6RAO - chains B and C of the 10 polymer chains in the assembly; structure by electron microscopy, 3.10 A resolution.

Chain B:
Name: Afp1
Organism: Serratia entomophila
UniProt: Q6HAD8 (Q6HAD8_9GAMM); numbering as in UniProt (aligned over 1-149)
Sequence (149 residues; each row starts with the number of its first residue):
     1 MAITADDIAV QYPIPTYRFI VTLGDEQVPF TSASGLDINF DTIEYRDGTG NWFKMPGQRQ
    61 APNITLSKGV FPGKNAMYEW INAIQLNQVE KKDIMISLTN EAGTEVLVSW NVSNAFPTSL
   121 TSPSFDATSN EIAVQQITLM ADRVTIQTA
Not modelled in the structure: 1

Chain C:
Name: Afp2
Organism: Serratia entomophila
UniProt: Q6HAD7 (Q6HAD7_9GAMM); residue numbers follow UniProt; this construct covers 1-354
Sequence (354 residues; row label = number of the first residue in the row):
     1 MTVTTTYPGV YLSEDAVSSF SVNSAATAVP LFAYDSENTN TINKPIQVFR NWAEFTVEYP
    61 TPLEDAFYTS LSLWFMHGGG KCYLVNEANI ADAVAQYDDI TLIVAAGTDT TTYTAFTTVV
   121 GQGYRIFGLF DGPKEKIAGT AKPDEVMEEY PTSPFGAVFY PWGTLASGAA VPPSAIAAAS
   181 ITQTDRTRGV WKAPANQAVN GVTPAFAVSD DFQGKYNQGK ALNMIRTFSG QGTVVWGART
   241 LEDSDNWRYI PVRRLFNAVE RDIQKSLNKL VFEPNSQPTW QRVKAAVDSY LHSLWQQGAL
   301 AGNTPADAWF VQVGKDLTMT QEEINQGKMI IKIGLAAVRP AEFIILQFSQ DIAQ
Not modelled in the structure: 1-3

Chain B / chain C interface:
Pairs across the interface (18; chain B residue first):
  Thr-22(B) with Arg-282(C)
  Asp-25(B) with Lys-269(C)
  Met-95(B) with Gln-281(C); Arg-282(C); Ala-285(C), hydrophobic
  Gly-103(B) with Pro-278(C)
  Thr-104(B) with Pro-278(C)
  Glu-105(B) with Gln-277(C); Pro-278(C)
  Val-106(B) with Gln-277(C); Pro-278(C), hydrophobic
  Asn-111(B) with Ala-285(C)
  Arg-143(B) with Ser-289(C); His-292(C)
  Gln-147(B) with Gln-281(C), hydrogen bond (side chain-backbone); Lys-284(C), hydrogen bond; Ala-285(C)
  Ala-149(B) with Gln-281(C)
Other interface residues (no listed pair), chain B (12 interface residues in all): Asp-93
Other interface residues (no listed pair), chain C (11 interface residues in all): Asp-288, Gln-296

In short:
12 residues of chain B face 11 of chain C across their interface; the contacts include 2 hydrogen bonds. Polar
pairs include Gln-147(B)/Gln-281(C) and Gln-147(B)/Lys-284(C).
Chain B is Afp1 and chain C is Afp2, both from Serratia entomophila; the structure, Cryo-EM structure of the
anti-feeding prophage (AFP) baseplate, 6-fold symmetrised, was determined by electron microscopy together with
6RBK, 6RBN, 6RGL, 6RAP and 6RC8 from the same study.
